Entry 3NNC (X-ray diffraction, 2.20 A resolution); this record covers chains A and B.

# Chain A
Name: CUGBP Elav-like family member 1
Source organism: Homo sapiens
Notes: fragment: RRM1-RRM2 domain
UniProtKB: Q92879 (CELF1_HUMAN); residue numbers follow UniProt; this construct covers 14-187
Chain sequence (175 residues; each row starts with the number of its first residue):
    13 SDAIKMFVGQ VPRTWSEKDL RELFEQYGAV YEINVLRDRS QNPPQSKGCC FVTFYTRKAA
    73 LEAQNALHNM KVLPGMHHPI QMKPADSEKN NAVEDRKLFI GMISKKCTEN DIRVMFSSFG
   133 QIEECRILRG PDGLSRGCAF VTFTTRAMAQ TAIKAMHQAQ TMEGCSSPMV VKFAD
Sequence notes: expression tag (13)
Swiss-Prot annotation at these positions:
  - modified residue: Ser179 (Phosphoserine)
  - cross-link: Lys109 (Glycyl lysine isopeptide (Lys-Gly) (interchain with G-Cter in SUMO2))
  - mutagenesis: Phe63 (F63L: Does not reduce RNA-binding; when associated with D-331 and F-472. Abolishes ARE/EDEN-dependent deadenylation; when associated with D-331 and F-472)
Reported in the primary citation:
  - binding site for the 13-nt RNA strand (chain B): Phe111, Met114, Cys150, Phe152, Val182, Asp187

# Chain B
Molecule: 13-nt RNA strand
Sequence (13 nucleotides; row label = number of the first residue in the row; numbers below 1 keep their minus sign (U-5 is residue -5)):
    -5 UGUGUGUUGU GUG
Unresolved in the structure: -5 to 0

# Interface between chain A and chain B
Contacting residue pairs (23):
  Lys109(A) - G5(B)  hydrogen bond to the base
  Phe111(A) - G3(B)  base contact
  Phe111(A) - U4(B)  stacking on the base
  Gly113(A) - G3(B)  base contact
  Met114(A) - U2(B)  base contact
  Met114(A) - G3(B)  hydrogen bond to the base
  Lys117(A) - U1(B)  salt bridge to the phosphate
  Glu136(A) - G5(B)  hydrogen bond to the base
  Arg138(A) - G5(B)  base contact
  Leu140(A) - U4(B)  sugar contact
  Leu140(A) - G5(B)  sugar contact
  Arg148(A) - G3(B)  base contact
  Gly149(A) - G3(B)  base contact
  Cys150(A) - G3(B)  hydrogen bond to the sugar
  Phe152(A) - U4(B)  sugar contact
  Phe152(A) - G5(B)  base contact
  Ser178(A) - U2(B)  hydrogen bond to the phosphate
  Ser179(A) - U2(B)  base contact
  Val182(A) - U2(B)  base contact
  Val182(A) - G3(B)  base contact
  Lys184(A) - U4(B)  hydrogen bond to the base
  Ala186(A) - U4(B)  base contact
  Asp187(A) - U4(B)  hydrogen bond to the base
Other interface residues (no listed pair), chain A (19 interface residues in all): Thr154

# Summary
19 residues of chain A face 5 of chain B across their interface, with 7 hydrogen bonds, 1 salt bridge and 1
aromatic stacking contact. Polar pairs include Lys109(A)-G5(B), Met114(A)-G3(B) and Glu136(A)-G5(B). From the
paper: a binding site for the 13-nt RNA strand (chain B) at Phe111(A), Met114(A) and Cys150(A) among others.
Here chain A is CUGBP Elav-like family member 1 (Homo sapiens) and chain B is a 13-nt RNA strand. Entry 3NNC
(Crystal Structure of CUGBP1 RRM1/2-RNA Complex) was determined by X-ray diffraction, deposited together with
3NMR, 3NNA and 3NNH.
